PDB entry 5X8P | electron microscopy, 3.40 A resolution | chains T and A of the 58 polymer chains in the assembly

# Chain T
Name: 50S ribosomal protein L22, chloroplastic
Organism: Spinacia oleracea
Reference sequence: P09594 (RK22_SPIOL); residues 1-199 here = UniProt positions 1-199
Chain sequence (199 residues; row label = number of the first residue in the row):
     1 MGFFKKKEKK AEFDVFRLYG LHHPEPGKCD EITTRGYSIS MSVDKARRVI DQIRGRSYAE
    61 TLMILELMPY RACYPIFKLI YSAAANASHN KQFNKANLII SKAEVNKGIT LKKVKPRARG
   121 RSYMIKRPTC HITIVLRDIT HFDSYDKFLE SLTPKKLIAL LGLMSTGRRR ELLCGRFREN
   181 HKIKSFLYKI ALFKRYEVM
Disordered / not traced: 1-25, 170-199

# Chain A
Molecule: 23S rRNA
Organism: Spinacia oleracea
Sequence (2810 nucleotides; row label = number of the first residue in the row):
     1 UUCAAACGAG GAAAGGCUUA CGGUGGAUAC CUAGGCACCC AGAGACGAGG AAGGGCGUAU
    61 UAAUCGACGA AAUGCUUCGG GGAGUUGAAA AUAAGCAGAG AUCCGGAGAU UCCCGAAUAG
   121 GUCAACCUUU CGAACUUCUG CUGAAUCCAU GGGCAGGCAA GAGACAACCU GGCGAACUGA
   181 AACAUCUUAG UAGCCAGAGG AAAAGAAAGC AAAAGCGAUU CCCGUAGUAG CGGCGAGCGA
   241 AAUGGGAGCA GCCUAAACCG UGAAAACGGG GUUGUGGGAG AGCAAUACAA GCGUCGUGCU
   301 GCUAGGCGAA UCAGUGGAGU GCGGAACCCU AGAUGGUGAA AGUCCAGUAG CCGAAAGCAU
   361 CACUAGCUUA UGCUCUGACC CGAGUAGCAU GGGGCACGUG GAAUCCCGUG UGAAUCAGCA
   421 AGGACCACCU UGCAAGGCUA AAUACUCCUG GGUGACCGAU AGCGAAGUAG UACCGUGAGG
   481 GAAGGGUGAA AAGAACCCCC AUCGGGGAGU GAAAUAGAAC AUGAAACCGU AAGCUCUCAA
   541 GCAGUGGGAG GGGGACCAGA CCCUGACCGC GUGCCUGUUG AAGAAUGAGC CGGCGACUCA
   601 UAGGCAGUGG CUUGGUUAAG GGAACCCACC GGAGCCGUAG CGAAAGCGAG UCUUCAUAGG
   661 GCAAUUGUCA CUGCUUAUGG ACCCGAACCU GGGUGAUCUA UCCAUGACCA GGAUGAAGCU
   721 UGGGUGAAAC UAAGUGGAGG UCCGAACCGA CUGAUGUUGA AGAAUCAGCG GAUGAGUUGU
   781 GGUUAGGGGU GAAAUGCCAC UCGAACCCAG AGCUAGCUGG UUCUCCCCGA AAUGCGUUGA
   841 GGCGCAGCAG UUGACUGGAC AUCUAGGGGU AAAGCACUGU UUCGGUGCGG GCCGCGAGAG
   901 CGGUACCAAA UCGAGGCAAA CUCUGAAUAC UAGAUAUGAC CUCCAAAUAA CAGGGGUCAA
   961 GGUCGGCCAG UGAGACGAUG GGGGAUAAGC UUCAUCGUCG AGAGGGAAAC AGCCCGGAUC
  1021 ACCAGCUAAG GCCCCUAAAU GACCGCUCAG UGAUAAAGGA GGUAGGGGUG CAGAGACAGC
  1081 CAGGAGGUUU GCCUAGAAGC AGCCACCCUU GAAAGAGUGC GUAAUAGCUC ACUGAUCGAG
  1141 CGCUCUUGCG CCGAAGAUGA ACGGGGCUAA GCGGUCUGCC GAAGCUGUGG GAUGUAAAAA
  1201 AACAUCGGUA GGGGAGCGUU CCGUGUUAGG GAGAAACGCG UGCGUGAGCC GCGUUGGACG
  1261 AAGCGGAAGC GAGAAUGUCG GCUUGAGUAA CGCAAACAUU GGUGAGAAUC CAAUGCCCCG
  1321 AAAACCUAAG GGUUCCUCCG CAAGGUUCGU CCACGGAGGG UGAGUCAGGG CCUAAGAUCA
  1381 GGCCGAAAGG CGUAGUCGAU GGACAACAGG UGAAUAUUCC UGUACUACCC CUUGUUGGUC
  1441 CCGAGGGACG GAGGAGGCUA GGUUAGCCGA AAGAUGGUUA UCGGUUCAAG GACGCAAGGU
  1501 GACCCUGUUU UUCAGGGUAA GAAGGGGUAG AGAAAAUGCC UCGAGCCAAU GUUCGAGUAC
  1561 CAGGCGCUAC GGCGCUGAAG UAACCGAUGC CAUACUCCCA GGAAAAGCUC GAACGACCUU
  1621 CAACAAAAGG GUACCUGUAC CCGAAACCGA CACAGGUAGG UAGGUAGAGA AUACCUAGGG
  1681 GCGCGAGACA ACUCUCUCUA AGGAACUCGG CAAAAUAGCC CCGUAACUUC GGGAGAAGGG
  1741 GUGCCCCCUC ACAAAGGGGG UCGAAGUGAC CAGGCCCGGG CGACUGUUUA CCAAAAACAC
  1801 AGGUCUCCGC AAAGUCGUAA GACCAUGUAU GGGGGCUGAC GCCUGCCCAG UGCCGGAAGG
  1861 UCAAGGAAGU UGGUGACCUG AUGACAGGGG AGCCGGCGAC CGAAGCCCCG GUGAACGGCG
  1921 GCCGUAACUA UAACGGUCCU AAGGUAGCGA AAUUCCUUGU CGGGUAAGUU CCGACCCGCA
  1981 CGAAAGGCGU AACGAUCUGG GCACUGUCUC GGAGAGAGGC UCGGUGAAAU AGACAUGUCU
  2041 GUGAAGAUGC GGACUACCUG CACCUGGACA GAAAGACCCU AUGAAGCUUU ACUGUUCCCU
  2101 GGGAUUGGCU UUGGGCUUUU CCUGCGCAGC UUAGGUGGAA GGCGAAGAAG GCCCCCUUCC
  2161 GGGGGGGCCC GAGCCAUCAG UGAGAUACCA CUCUGGAAGA GCUAGAAUUC UAACCUUGUG
  2221 UCAGGACCUA CGGGCCAAGG GACAUUCUCA GGUAGACAGU UUCUAUGGGG CGUAGGCCUC
  2281 CCAAAAGGUA ACGGAGGCGU GCAAAGGUUU CCUCGGGCCG GACGGAGAUU GGCCCUCGAG
  2341 UGCAAAGGCA GAAGGGAGCU UGACUGCAAG ACCCACCCGU CGAGCAGGGA CGAAAGUCGG
  2401 CCUUAGUGAU CCGACGGUGC CGAGUGGAAG GGCCGUCGCU CAACGGAUAA AAGUUACUCU
  2461 AGGGAUAACA GGCUGAUCUU CCCCAAGAGU UCACAUCGAC GGGAAGGUUU GGCACCUCGA
  2521 UGUCGGCUCU UCGCCACCUG GGGCUGUAGU AUGUUCCAAG GGUUGGGCUG UUCGCCCAUU
  2581 AAAGCGGUAC GUGAGCUGGG UUCAGAACGU CGUGAGACAG UUCGGUCCAU AUCCGGUGUG
  2641 GGCGUUAGAG CAUUGAGAGG ACCUUUCCCU AGUACGAGAG GACCGGGAAG GACGCACCUC
  2701 UGGUGUACCA GUUAUCGUGC CCACGGUAAA CGCUGGGUAG CCAAGUGCGG AGCGGAUAAC
  2761 UGCUGAAAGC AUCUAAGUAG UAAGCCCACC CCAAGAUGAG UGCUCUCCUA
Disordered / not traced: 1

# Chain T / chain A interface
Pairs across the interface (91; chain T residue first):
  Thr33(T) - G506(A)  sugar contact
  Thr34(T) - G505(A)  sugar contact
  Arg35(T) - G505(A)  sugar contact
  Arg35(T) - G506(A)  phosphate contact
  Gly36(T) - G504(A)  sugar contact
  Tyr37(T) - C503(A)  sugar contact
  Tyr37(T) - G504(A)  hydrogen bond to the sugar
  Tyr37(T) - A519(A)  base contact
  Ser38(T) - A519(A)  hydrogen bond to the base
  Ser40(T) - A1343(A)  hydrogen bond to the phosphate
  Ser42(T) - G1287(A)  hydrogen bond to the base
  Asp44(T) - G1287(A)  base contact
  Lys45(T) - G1287(A)  hydrogen bond to the base
  Lys45(T) - G2024(A)  phosphate contact
  Lys45(T) - U2025(A)  phosphate contact
  Arg47(T) - C528(A)  hydrogen bond to the phosphate
  Arg47(T) - G529(A)  salt bridge to the phosphate
  Arg47(T) - U530(A)  salt bridge to the phosphate
  Arg48(T) - G2023(A)  salt bridge to the phosphate
  Arg48(T) - G2024(A)  salt bridge to the phosphate
  Arg54(T) - U530(A)  hydrogen bond to the phosphate
  Arg54(T) - A531(A)  salt bridge to the phosphate
  Pro69(T) - G2023(A)  sugar contact
  Tyr70(T) - G2023(A)  phosphate contact
  Arg71(T) - C1348(A)  salt bridge to the phosphate
  Arg71(T) - G2024(A)  sugar contact
  Arg71(T) - U2025(A)  salt bridge to the phosphate
  Tyr74(T) - A1305(A)  base contact
  Lys78(T) - A501(A)  base contact
  Lys78(T) - U502(A)  hydrogen bond to the base
  Tyr81(T) - C499(A)  phosphate contact
  Tyr81(T) - C500(A)  hydrogen bond to the phosphate
  Ser82(T) - C499(A)  sugar contact
  Ala85(T) - C499(A)  sugar contact
  Asn86(T) - G506(A)  hydrogen bond to the sugar
  His89(T) - C498(A)  hydrogen bond to the sugar
  Asn90(T) - G506(A)  hydrogen bond to the sugar
  Asn90(T) - G507(A)  hydrogen bond to the sugar
  Glu104(T) - G22(A)  base contact
  Glu104(T) - G529(A)  hydrogen bond to the base
  Val105(T) - G529(A)  sugar contact
  Asn106(T) - G22(A)  base contact
  Asn106(T) - G23(A)  sugar contact
  Lys107(T) - G23(A)  hydrogen bond to the sugar
  Lys107(T) - C527(A)  base contact
  Lys107(T) - C528(A)  sugar contact
  Lys107(T) - C1282(A)  hydrogen bond to the phosphate
  Lys107(T) - U1283(A)  salt bridge to the phosphate
  Gly108(T) - U24(A)  sugar contact
  Ile109(T) - U24(A)  phosphate contact
  Ile109(T) - G25(A)  phosphate contact
  Ile109(T) - A519(A)  base contact
  Thr110(T) - C1282(A)  phosphate contact
  Leu111(T) - A1343(A)  sugar contact
  Lys113(T) - G1344(A)  salt bridge to the phosphate
  Lys113(T) - G1345(A)  salt bridge to the phosphate
  Lys115(T) - G1292(A)  base contact
  Lys115(T) - U1346(A)  sugar contact
  Pro116(T) - A1650(A)  base contact
  Pro116(T) - C1651(A)  sugar contact
  Arg117(T) - U758(A)  sugar contact
  Arg117(T) - G759(A)  phosphate contact
  Arg117(T) - A1650(A)  hydrogen bond to the base
  Arg117(T) - A2027(A)  hydrogen bond to the base
  Ala118(T) - G759(A)  base contact
  Ala118(T) - A761(A)  phosphate contact
  Ala118(T) - G762(A)  phosphate contact
  Arg119(T) - G759(A)  base contact
  Arg119(T) - G762(A)  hydrogen bond to the sugar
  Gly120(T) - G762(A)  base contact
  Gly120(T) - A1650(A)  base contact
  Arg121(T) - U758(A)  sugar contact
  Arg121(T) - A1650(A)  hydrogen bond to the base
  Arg121(T) - A2028(A)  hydrogen bond to the sugar
  Arg121(T) - A2029(A)  sugar contact
  Ser122(T) - A1650(A)  hydrogen bond to the base
  Tyr123(T) - U758(A)  hydrogen bond to the sugar
  Tyr123(T) - A2027(A)  sugar contact
  Tyr123(T) - A2028(A)  hydrogen bond to the sugar
  Met124(T) - A2027(A)  phosphate contact
  Met124(T) - A2028(A)  phosphate contact
  Ile125(T) - G2026(A)  phosphate contact
  Ile125(T) - A2027(A)  phosphate contact
  Lys126(T) - C1282(A)  salt bridge to the phosphate
  Lys126(T) - G2026(A)  phosphate contact
  Lys126(T) - A2027(A)  hydrogen bond to the phosphate
  Arg127(T) - G1344(A)  phosphate contact
  Arg127(T) - U2025(A)  phosphate contact
  Arg127(T) - G2026(A)  salt bridge to the phosphate
  Pro128(T) - G2026(A)  phosphate contact
  His131(T) - G23(A)  sugar contact
Interface residues without a listed pair, chain T (53 interface residues in all): Met41, Asp51, Lys102, Gly167, Arg168
Interface residues without a listed pair, chain A (50 interface residues in all): U515, G553, G554, A763, A1289, A1342, G1349

# Overview
The interface between chain T and chain A involves 53 residues on one side and 50 on the other, with 25
hydrogen bonds and 12 salt bridges. Polar pairs include Ser38(T)-A519(A), Ser42(T)-G1287(A) and
Lys45(T)-G1287(A).
Here chain T is 50S ribosomal protein L22, chloroplastic and chain A is 23S rRNA, both from Spinacia oleracea.
Entry 5X8P (Structure of the 70S chloroplast ribosome from spinach) was determined by electron microscopy
(same publication as 5X8R and 5X8T).
